PDB entry 5WM6 | X-ray diffraction, 2.00 A resolution | chain A

# Chain A
Name: Salicylate-AMP ligase
From: Streptomyces gandocaensis
UniProtKB: A0A140DJY3 (A0A140DJY3_9ACTN); residues 21-564 here correspond to UniProt positions 1-544 (UniProt number = residue number - 20)
Chain sequence (564 residues; row label = number of the first residue in the row):
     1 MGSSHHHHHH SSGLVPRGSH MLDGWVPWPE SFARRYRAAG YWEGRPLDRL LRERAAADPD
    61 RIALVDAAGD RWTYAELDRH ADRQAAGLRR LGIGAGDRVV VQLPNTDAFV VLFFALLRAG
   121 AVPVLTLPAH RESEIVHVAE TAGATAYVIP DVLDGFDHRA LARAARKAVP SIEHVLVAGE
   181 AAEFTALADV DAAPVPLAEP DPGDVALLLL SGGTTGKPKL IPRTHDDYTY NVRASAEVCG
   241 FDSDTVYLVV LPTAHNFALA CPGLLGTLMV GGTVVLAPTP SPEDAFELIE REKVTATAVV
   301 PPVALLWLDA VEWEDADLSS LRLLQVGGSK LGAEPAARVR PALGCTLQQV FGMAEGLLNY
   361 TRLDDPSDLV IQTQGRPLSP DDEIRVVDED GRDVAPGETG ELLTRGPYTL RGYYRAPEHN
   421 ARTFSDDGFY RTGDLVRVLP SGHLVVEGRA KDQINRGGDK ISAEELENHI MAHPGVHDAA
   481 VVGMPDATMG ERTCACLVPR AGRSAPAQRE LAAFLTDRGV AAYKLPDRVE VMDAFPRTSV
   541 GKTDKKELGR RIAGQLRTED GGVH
Not modelled in the structure: 1-18, 554-564
Construct notes: expression tag (1-20)
Metal / ion sites: Mg2+: S319, L321, G344
Residues lining bound ligands: OOB (5'-O-[(R)-(benzoyloxy)(hydroxy)phosphoryl]adenosine): H255, N256, F257, C261, V326, G327, G328, S329, K330, V350, F351, G352, M353, A354, E355, L358, Q374, T432, D434, V446, K451, N455, K460
What the authors report for this chain:
  - specificity-determining residues: N256 (by similarity / conservation)
  - specificity-determining residues: V350 (proposed by the authors, not directly observed)

# Summary
Bound to chain A: compound OOB. S319, L321 and G344 form the Mg2+ site. From the paper: specificity
determinants N256 and V350.
Chain A is Salicylate-AMP ligase (Streptomyces gandocaensis); the structure, Crystal Structure of CahJ in
Complex with Benzoyl Adenylate, was determined by X-ray diffraction together with 5WM2, 5WM3, 5WM4, 5WM5 and
5WM7 from the same study.
